PDB entry 3SCM | X-ray diffraction, 2.50 A resolution | chains C and D of the 4 polymer chains in the assembly

== Chain C ==
Protein: NKT TCR Valpha14 chain
From: Mus musculus , Homo sapiens
Amino-acid sequence (207 residues; each row starts with the number of its first residue; note: 3 numbers in that range are skipped by the numbering (no residue carries them; nothing is unmodelled there)):
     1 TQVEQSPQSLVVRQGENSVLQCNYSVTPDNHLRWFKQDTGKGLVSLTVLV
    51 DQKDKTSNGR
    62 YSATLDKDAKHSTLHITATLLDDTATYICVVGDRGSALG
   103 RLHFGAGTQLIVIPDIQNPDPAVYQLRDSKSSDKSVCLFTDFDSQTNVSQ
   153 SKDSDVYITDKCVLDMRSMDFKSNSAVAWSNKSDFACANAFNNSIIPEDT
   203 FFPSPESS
Disordered / not traced: 136-138, 183-187, 196-197, 205-210
Cystine bridges: Cys22-Cys90, Cys139-Cys189
Residues lining bound ligands: Isoglobotrihexosylceramide (LGN; N-[(2S,3R,4E)-1-{[alpha-D-galactopyranosyl-(1->3)-beta-D-galactopyranosyl-(1->4)-beta-D-glucopyranosyl]oxy}-3-hydroxyoctadec-4-en-2-yl]hexacosanamide): Pro28, Asp29, Asn30, Val50, Lys68, Asp94, Arg95, Gly96
From the paper describing this entry:
  - binding site for Isoglobotrihexosylceramide: Asn30, Lys68

== Chain D ==
Protein: NKT TCR autoreactive-Vbeta6 chain
From: Mus musculus , Homo sapiens
Amino-acid sequence (245 residues; row label = number of the first residue in the row; note: 4 numbers in that range are skipped by the numbering (no residue carries them; nothing is unmodelled there); numbers below 1 keep their minus sign (His-1 is residue -1)):
    -1 HMGGIITQTPKFLIGQEGQKLTLKCQQNFNHDTMYWYRQDSGKGLRLIYY
    49 SYGAGSTEKGDLSEGYDASREKKSSFSLTVTSAQKNEMAVFLCASGSLLD
    99 VR
   105 EVFFGKGTRLTVVEDLKNVFPPEVAVFEPSEAEISHTQKATLVCLATGFY
   155 PDHVELSWWVNGKEVHSGVCTDPQPLKEQPALNDSRYALSSRLRVSATFW
   205 QNPRNHFRCQVQFYGLSENDEWTQDRAKPVTQIVSAEAWGRAD
Disordered / not traced: -1 to 0, 244-247
Cystine bridges: Cys23-Cys91, Cys148-Cys213

== Chain C / chain D interface ==
Contacting residue pairs - 81 pairs, chain C then chain D:
  His31(C) - Val99(D)
  Arg33(C) - Arg100(D)  hydrogen bond (side chain-backbone)
  Phe35(C) - Phe108(D)  hydrophobic
  Gln37(C) - Gln37(D)  hydrogen bond
  Gly40(C) - Lys110(D)
  Gly40(C) - Arg113(D)  hydrogen bond (backbone-side chain)
  Lys41(C) - Lys110(D)
  Lys41(C) - Arg113(D)
  Gly42(C) - Leu90(D)
  Gly42(C) - Gly109(D)
  Gly42(C) - Lys110(D)
  Leu43(C) - Leu90(D)  hydrophobic
  Leu43(C) - Phe108(D)  hydrophobic
  Val50(C) - Arg100(D)
  Arg95(C) - Val99(D)
  Gly96(C) - Val99(D)
  Ser97(C) - Val99(D)
  Ala98(C) - Ser95(D)
  Ala98(C) - Leu96(D)
  Arg103(C) - Tyr48(D)  hydrogen bond
  Phe106(C) - Tyr35(D)  hydrophobic
  Phe106(C) - Leu43(D)  hydrophobic
  Phe106(C) - Phe108(D)  hydrophobic
  Gly107(C) - Gly42(D)
  Ala108(C) - Gly40(D)
  Ala108(C) - Lys41(D)
  Ala108(C) - Gly42(D)
  Asp122(C) - His140(D)  salt bridge
  Asp122(C) - Thr141(D)
  Tyr126(C) - Ser134(D)
  Tyr126(C) - Ala136(D)
  Tyr126(C) - Glu137(D)
  Tyr126(C) - Thr141(D)
  Gln127(C) - Ser134(D)  hydrogen bond (backbone-side chain)
  Leu128(C) - Phe131(D)  hydrophobic
  Arg129(C) - Phe131(D)
  Arg129(C) - Glu132(D)  hydrogen bond (backbone-backbone)
  Asp130(C) - Phe131(D)
  Ser131(C) - Val130(D)
  Ser131(C) - Phe131(D)
  Ser131(C) - Glu132(D)  hydrogen bond
  Lys132(C) - Val130(D)  hydrogen bond (backbone-backbone)
  Lys132(C) - Glu241(D)  hydrogen bond (side chain-backbone)
  Leu140(C) - Thr145(D)
  Leu140(C) - Arg196(D)
  Thr142(C) - Arg198(D)
  Asp143(C) - Arg198(D)  salt bridge
  Gln152(C) - Leu180(D)
  Tyr159(C) - Glu182(D)  hydrogen bond (side chain-backbone)
  Ile160(C) - Leu180(D)
  Thr161(C) - Asp176(D)
  Thr161(C) - Leu180(D)
  Thr161(C) - Ser194(D)
  Thr161(C) - Arg196(D)
  Asp162(C) - Asp176(D)
  Cys164(C) - Cys174(D)  hydrogen bond
  Cys164(C) - Thr175(D)
  Val165(C) - Cys174(D)  hydrogen bond (backbone-side chain)
  Leu166(C) - Gly172(D)
  Leu166(C) - Val173(D)
  Leu166(C) - Cys174(D)  hydrophobic
  Leu166(C) - Arg198(D)
  Asp167(C) - Ser171(D)
  Asp167(C) - Gly172(D)  hydrogen bond (backbone-backbone)
  Met168(C) - Lys143(D)
  Met168(C) - Arg198(D)
  Met168(C) - Val199(D)  hydrophobic
  Arg169(C) - His170(D)  hydrogen bond (side chain-backbone)
  Arg169(C) - Ser171(D)
  Met171(C) - Lys143(D)
  Met171(C) - Ser200(D)
  Phe173(C) - Lys143(D)
  Phe173(C) - Arg198(D)
  Ser175(C) - Arg198(D)  hydrogen bond
  Ser177(C) - Arg196(D)  hydrogen bond
  Val179(C) - Val147(D)  hydrophobic
  Val179(C) - Arg196(D)
  Trp181(C) - Leu149(D)  hydrophobic
  Trp181(C) - Ala192(D)  hydrophobic
  Phe203(C) - Ala136(D)  hydrophobic
  Phe203(C) - His140(D)
Interface residues without a listed pair, chain C (50 interface residues in all): Val48, Ile89, Leu104, Ala178
Interface residues without a listed pair, chain D (51 interface residues in all): Leu45, Tyr50, Asp59, Glu105, Val106, Ala129, Lys181

== In short ==
Chain C and chain D form an interface of 50 and 51 residues respectively, with 16 hydrogen bonds and 2 salt
bridges. Polar pairs include Asp122(C)-His140(D), Asp143(C)-Arg198(D) and Arg33(C)-Arg100(D). Chain C binds
Isoglobotrihexosylceramide. From the paper: a binding site for Isoglobotrihexosylceramide at Asn30(C) and
Lys68(C).
Here chain C is NKT TCR Valpha14 chain and chain D is NKT TCR autoreactive-Vbeta6 chain, both from Mus
musculus , Homo sapiens. Entry 3SCM (Crystal structure of autoreactive-Valpha14-Vbeta6 NKT TCR in complex with
CD1d-isoglobotrihexosylceramide) was determined by X-ray diffraction together with 3SDA, 3SDC, 3SDD and 3SDX
from the same study.
